PDB entry 3G3U | X-ray diffraction, 2.07 A resolution | chain A

# Chain A
Name: Vacuolar transporter chaperone 4
Source organism: Saccharomyces cerevisiae
Reference sequence: P47075 (VTC4_YEAST); residue numbers follow UniProt; this construct covers 189-480
Chain sequence (295 residues; each row starts with the number of its first residue):
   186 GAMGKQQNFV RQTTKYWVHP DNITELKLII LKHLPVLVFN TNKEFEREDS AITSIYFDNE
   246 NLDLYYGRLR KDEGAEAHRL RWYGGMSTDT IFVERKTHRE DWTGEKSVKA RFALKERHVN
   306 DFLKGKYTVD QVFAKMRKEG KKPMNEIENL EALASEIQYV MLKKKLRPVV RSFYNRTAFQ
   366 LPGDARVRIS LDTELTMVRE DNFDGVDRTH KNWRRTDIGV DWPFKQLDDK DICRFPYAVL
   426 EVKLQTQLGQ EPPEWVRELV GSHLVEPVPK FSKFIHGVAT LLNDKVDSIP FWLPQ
Not modelled in the structure: 186-194
Differences from the reference sequence: expression tag (186-188)
Ligand contacts:
  - pyrophosphate (POP), molecule 1: Lys200, Tyr241, Arg253, Arg264, Lys281, Glu426, Phe456, Ser457, Lys458, Phe459
  - pyrophosphate (POP), molecule 2: Tyr241, Arg264, Arg266, Lys281, Lys294, Tyr359, Arg361, Asp377, Glu426, Lys458
Curated features (UniProtKB/Swiss-Prot):
  - active site: Lys458
  - binding site (ATP): Lys200, Arg264, Arg266, Lys281, Lys294, Tyr359, Arg361
  - binding site (Mn(2+)): Glu426

# In short
Bound to chain A: pyrophosphate. UniProt lists active-site residue Lys458, 7 ATP-binding residues and
Mn2+-binding residue Glu426.
Chain A is Vacuolar transporter chaperone 4 (Saccharomyces cerevisiae); the structure, Crystal structure of a
eukaryotic polyphosphate polymerase in complex with pyrophosphate, was determined by X-ray diffraction
together with 3G3O, 3G3Q, 3G3R and 3G3T from the same study.
